PDB entry 8FCA | electron microscopy, 3.41 A resolution | chains A and C of the 4 polymer chains in the assembly

== Chain A (and C) ==
Name: Transient receptor potential cation channel subfamily V member 4
From: Homo sapiens
Notes: chain C of this document is another copy of the same molecule, construct and numbering; everything in this record applies to it too
Reference sequence: Q9HBA0 (TRPV4_HUMAN); residues 1-871 here = UniProt positions 1-871
Chain sequence (901 residues; row label = number of the first residue in the row):
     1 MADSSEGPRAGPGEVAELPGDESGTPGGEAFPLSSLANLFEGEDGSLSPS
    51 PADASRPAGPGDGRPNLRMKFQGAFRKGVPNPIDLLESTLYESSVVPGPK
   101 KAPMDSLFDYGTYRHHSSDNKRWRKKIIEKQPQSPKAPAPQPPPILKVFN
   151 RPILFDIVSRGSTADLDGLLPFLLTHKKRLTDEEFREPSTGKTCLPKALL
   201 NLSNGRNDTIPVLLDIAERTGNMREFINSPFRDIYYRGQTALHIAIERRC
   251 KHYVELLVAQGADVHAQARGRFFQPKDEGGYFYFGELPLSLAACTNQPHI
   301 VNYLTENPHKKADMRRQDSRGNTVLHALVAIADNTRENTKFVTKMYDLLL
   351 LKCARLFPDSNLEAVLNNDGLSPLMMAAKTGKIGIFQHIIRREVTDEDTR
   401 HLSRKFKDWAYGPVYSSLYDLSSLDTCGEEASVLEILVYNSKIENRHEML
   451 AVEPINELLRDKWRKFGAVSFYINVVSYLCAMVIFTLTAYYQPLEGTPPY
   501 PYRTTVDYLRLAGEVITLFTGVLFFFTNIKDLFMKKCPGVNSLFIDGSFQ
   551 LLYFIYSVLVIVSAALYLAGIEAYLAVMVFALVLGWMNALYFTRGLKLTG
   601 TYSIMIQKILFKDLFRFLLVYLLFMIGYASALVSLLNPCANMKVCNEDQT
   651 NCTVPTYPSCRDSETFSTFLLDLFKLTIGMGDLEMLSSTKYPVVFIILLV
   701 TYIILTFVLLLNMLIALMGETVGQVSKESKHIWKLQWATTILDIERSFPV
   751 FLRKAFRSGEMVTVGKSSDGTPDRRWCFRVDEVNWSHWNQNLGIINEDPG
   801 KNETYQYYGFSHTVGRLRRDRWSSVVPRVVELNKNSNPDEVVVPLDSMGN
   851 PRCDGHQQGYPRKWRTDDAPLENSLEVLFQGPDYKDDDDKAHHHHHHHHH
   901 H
Disordered / not traced: 1-149, 535-549, 639-661, 788-901
Construct notes: expression tag (872-901)
Residues lining bound ligands: XS9 ((1aR,1bS,4aS,7aS,7bS,8R,9R,9aS)-9a-(decanoyloxy)-4a,7b-dihydroxy-3-(hydroxymethyl)-1,1,6,8-tetramethyl-5-oxo-1a,1b,4,4a,5,7a,7b,8,9,9a-decahydro-1H-cyclopropa[3,4]benzo[1,2-e]azulen-9-yl decanoate): Asn-474, Leu-523, Phe-524, Thr-527, Gln-550, Tyr-553, Arg-594, Asp-743, Ile-744, Ser-747
Curated features (UniProtKB/Swiss-Prot):
  - region: His-812 to Glu-831 (Interaction with calmodulin and ITPR3)
  - motif: Gly-679 to Asp-682 (Selectivity filter)
  - binding site (ATP): Lys-192, Lys-197, Asn-201, Tyr-236 to Gln-239, Arg-248
  - binding site (a 1,2-diacyl-sn-glycero-3-phospho-(1D-myo-inositol-4,5-bisphosphate)): Arg-249 to Lys-251, Asn-296 to His-299, Lys-344
  - binding site (Ca(2+)): Asp-682
  - modified residue: Tyr-110 (Phosphotyrosine), Tyr-253 (Phosphotyrosine), Tyr-805 (Phosphotyrosine), Ser-824 (Phosphoserine)
Reported in the primary citation:
  - mutagenesis - E183A, E183C, E183K, D263A, D263K, D263L, D263N: increased signaling in response to hypotonic saline
  - disease-associated variants - R269C: increased signaling in response to hypotonic saline

== Interface between chain A and chain C ==
Pairs across the interface (34; chain A residue first):
  Gln-239(A) / Tyr-411(C)
  Glu-247(A) / Tyr-411(C)
  Arg-248(A) / Ala-410(C)
  Phe-272(A) / Tyr-411(C)  hydrophobic
  Phe-273(A) / Tyr-411(C)
  Tyr-281(A) / Val-414(C)
  Tyr-281(A) / Asp-781(C)
  Phe-282(A) / Pro-413(C)
  Val-620(A) / Leu-590(C)  hydrophobic
  Ser-630(A) / Thr-486(C)
  Ser-630(A) / Tyr-490(C)
  Ala-631(A) / Val-579(C)
  Ala-631(A) / Leu-582(C)  hydrophobic
  Ser-634(A) / Ala-489(C)
  Ser-634(A) / Tyr-490(C)
  Ser-634(A) / Val-579(C)
  Leu-635(A) / Leu-575(C)  hydrophobic
  Asp-662(A) / Tyr-490(C)  hydrogen bond (backbone-side chain)
  Ser-663(A) / Tyr-490(C)
  Phe-666(A) / Tyr-490(C)
  Gly-681(A) / Met-680(C)
  Leu-698(A) / Val-583(C)  hydrophobic
  Val-708(A) / Leu-714(C)  hydrophobic
  Asn-712(A) / Leu-714(C)
  Asn-712(A) / Ile-715(C)
  Asn-712(A) / Met-718(C)
  Met-713(A) / Met-605(C)
  Met-713(A) / Ile-606(C)  hydrophobic
  Met-713(A) / Ile-609(C)  hydrophobic
  Met-713(A) / Met-718(C)  hydrophobic
  Ala-716(A) / Met-718(C)  hydrophobic
  Glu-720(A) / Gly-719(C)
  Glu-720(A) / Val-722(C)
  Glu-720(A) / Gly-723(C)  hydrogen bond (side chain-backbone)
Interface residues without a listed pair, chain A (37 interface residues in all): His-243, Cys-294, Ile-331, Asn-338, Phe-341, Leu-623, Phe-624, Gly-627, Tyr-628, Asn-637, Gly-679, Asp-682, Tyr-691, Val-694, Val-700
Interface residues without a listed pair, chain C (31 interface residues in all): Trp-409, Leu-494, Ala-573, Ala-576, Phe-580, Trp-586, Phe-674, Trp-785

== Overview ==
37 residues of chain A face 31 of chain C across their interface, with 2 hydrogen bonds. Polar contacts
include Asp-662(A)/Tyr-490(C) and Glu-720(A)/Gly-723(C). Chain A binds compound XS9. From the paper: E183A,
E183C and E183K of chain A, among others, increase signaling in response to hypotonic saline; 8 substitutions
were tested in all.
Chain A and chain C are both Transient receptor potential cation channel subfamily V member 4 (Homo sapiens);
the structure, Cryo-EM structure of the human TRPV4 - RhoA in complex with 4alpha-Phorbol 12,13-didecanoate,
was determined by electron microscopy (same publication as 8FC7, 8FC8, 8FC9 and 8FCB).
